5B5M - chains C and L of the 36 polymer chains in the assembly; structure by X-ray diffraction, 3.30 A resolution.

== Chain C ==
Molecule: Photosynthetic reaction center cytochrome c subunit
Organism: Thermochromatium tepidum
UniProtKB: D2Z0P5 (D2Z0P5_THETI); residues 1-333 here = UniProt positions 1-333
Amino-acid sequence (333 residues; row label = number of the first residue in the row):
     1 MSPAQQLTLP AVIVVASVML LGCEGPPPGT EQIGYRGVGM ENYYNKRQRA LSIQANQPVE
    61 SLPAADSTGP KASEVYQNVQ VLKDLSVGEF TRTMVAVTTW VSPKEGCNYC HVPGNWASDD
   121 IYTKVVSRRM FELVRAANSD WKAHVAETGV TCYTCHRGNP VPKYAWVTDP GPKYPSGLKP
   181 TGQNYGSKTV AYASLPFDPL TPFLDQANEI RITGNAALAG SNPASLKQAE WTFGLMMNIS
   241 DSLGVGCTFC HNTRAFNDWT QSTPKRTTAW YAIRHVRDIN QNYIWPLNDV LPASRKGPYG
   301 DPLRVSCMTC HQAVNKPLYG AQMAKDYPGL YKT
Disordered / not traced: 1-16
Bound ions: Sr2+: Tyr-43 (shared with Thr-265(L) of chain L); heme Fe (4 sites), coordinated by Met-94, His-111, Met-130, His-144, His-156, Met-236, His-251, His-311
Residues lining bound ligands:
  - heme (HEM), molecule 1: Tyr-76, Gln-77, Asn-78, Val-79, Gln-80, Val-81, Leu-82, Phe-90, Met-94, Val-95, Val-97, Thr-98, Val-101, Ser-102, Cys-107, Cys-110, His-111, Trp-116, Ala-117, Lys-124, Ser-127, Arg-128, Phe-131
  - heme (HEM), molecule 2: Val-97, Val-101, Tyr-109, Tyr-122, Thr-123, Val-126, Ser-127, Met-130, Phe-131, Leu-133, Val-134, Thr-151, Cys-152, Cys-155, His-156, Pro-160, Val-161, Pro-162, Ala-165, Ile-279, Ile-284, Leu-291, Arg-295, Leu-303, Arg-304, Val-305, Cys-310
  - heme (HEM), molecule 3: His-144, Val-145, Ala-146, Thr-148, Gly-149, Val-150, Thr-154, Leu-204, Ile-239, Leu-243, Phe-249, Lys-265, Thr-268, Ala-269, Ala-272, Ile-273, Val-276, Val-305, Ser-306, Cys-307, Cys-310, His-311, Asn-315, Lys-316, Pro-317
  - heme (HEM), molecule 4: Ile-210, Arg-211, Ile-212, Thr-213, Thr-232, Phe-233, Met-236, Met-237, Ile-239, Ser-240, Leu-243, Val-245, Gly-246, Cys-247, Cys-250, His-251, Phe-256, Asn-257, Trp-259, Arg-266, Ala-269, Trp-270, Ile-273, Arg-274
Curated features (UniProtKB/Swiss-Prot):
  - binding site (heme): Met-94, Cys-107, Cys-110, His-111, Met-130, His-144, Cys-152, Cys-155, His-156, Met-236, Cys-247, Cys-250, His-251, Cys-307, Cys-310, His-311
  - lipidation: Cys-23 (N-palmitoyl cysteine)

== Chain L ==
Molecule: Photosynthetic reaction center L subunit
Organism: Thermochromatium tepidum
UniProtKB: D2Z0P3 (D2Z0P3_THETI); residue numbers follow UniProt; this construct covers 1-281
Amino-acid sequence (281 residues; numbered 1 to 281; the number before each row is that of its first residue):
     1 MAMLSFEKKY RVRGGTLIGG DLFDFWVGPF YVGFFGVVGF CFTLLGVLLI VWGATIGPTG
    61 PTSDLQTYNL WRISIAPPDL SYGLRMAPLT EGGLWQIITI CAAGAFISWA LREVEICRKL
   121 GIGFHVPFAF SFAIGAYLVL VFVRPLLMGA WGHGFPYGIL SHLDWVSNVG YQFLHFHYNP
   181 AHMLAISFFF TNCLALSMHG SLILSVTNPQ KGEPVKTSEH ENTFFRDIVG YSIGALAIHR
   241 LGLFLALSAA FWSAVCILIS GPFWTRGWPE WWNWWLELPL W
Disordered / not traced: 1
Bound ions: Sr2+ site 1: Pro-61, Gln-66 (shared with 1 residue of chain A); Fe ion: His-199, His-239 (shared with 3 residues of chain M); Sr2+ site 2: Thr-265 (shared with Tyr-43(C) of chain C)
Residues lining bound ligands:
  - bacteriochlorophyll a (BCL), molecule 1: Val-47, Tyr-137, Leu-140, Phe-155, Ile-159, Leu-160, His-162, Leu-163, Val-166
  - bacteriochlorophyll a (BCL), molecule 2: Phe-106, Phe-130, Ala-133, Ile-134, Ala-136, Tyr-137, Leu-140, Trp-165, Val-166, Ser-167, Val-169, Gly-170, Phe-176, His-177, His-182, Ala-185, Ile-186, Phe-189, Phe-190, Ser-253, Ala-254, Cys-256, Ile-257
  - bacteriochlorophyll a (BCL), molecule 3: Val-166, His-177, Phe-190
  - bacteriochlorophyll a (BCL), molecule 4: His-177, His-182, Met-183, Ile-186, Ser-187, Phe-190, Thr-191, Leu-194
  - bacteriopheophytin a (BPH), molecule 1: Phe-42, Thr-43, Gly-46, Val-47, Ile-98, Cys-101, Ala-102, Ala-105, Phe-106, Trp-109, Glu-113, Val-126, Ala-129, Phe-130, Phe-132, Ala-133, Tyr-137, Phe-155, Tyr-157, Gly-158, Ile-159, His-162, Ala-246, Leu-247, Ala-250
  - bacteriopheophytin a (BPH), molecule 2: Phe-190, Cys-193, Leu-194, Ser-197, Met-198, Ile-228, Val-229
  - menaquinone 8 (MQ8): Phe-30, Phe-40, Leu-44, Trp-109
  - Ubiquinone-8 (UQ8): Phe-132, Phe-188, Thr-191, Met-198, His-199, Leu-202, Ile-203, Glu-221, Asn-222, Phe-225, Tyr-231, Ser-232, Ile-233, Gly-234, Ala-235, Ile-238, Arg-240, Leu-241, Phe-244, Leu-247, Ser-248, Phe-251, Trp-252

== Interface between chain C and chain L ==
Contacting residue pairs (73):
  Leu-21(C) with Trp-271(L), hydrophobic; Trp-274(L)
  Gly-22(C) with Trp-264(L); Trp-271(L), hydrogen bond (backbone-side chain)
  Cys-23(C) with Phe-263(L); Trp-264(L)
  Glu-24(C) with Pro-262(L); Phe-263(L), hydrogen bond (backbone-backbone); Trp-264(L); Thr-265(L), hydrogen bond; Arg-266(L), salt bridge
  Gly-25(C) with Pro-262(L)
  Pro-26(C) with Pro-262(L); Phe-263(L)
  Pro-27(C) with Leu-147(L)
  Pro-28(C) with Met-148(L), hydrophobic; Pro-262(L); Thr-265(L)
  Thr-30(C) with Leu-80(L); His-153(L)
  Gln-32(C) with Asp-79(L), hydrogen bond; Leu-80(L), hydrogen bond (side chain-backbone)
  Tyr-35(C) with Pro-58(L)
  Arg-36(C) with Ala-76(L), hydrogen bond (side chain-backbone); Pro-77(L), hydrogen bond (side chain-backbone); Pro-78(L); Asp-79(L); Gly-92(L)
  Gly-37(C) with Ala-76(L); Pro-77(L); Pro-156(L); Trp-165(L)
  Val-38(C) with Asp-164(L); Trp-165(L); Asn-168(L), hydrogen bond (backbone-side chain)
  Gly-39(C) with Asn-168(L); Val-169(L)
  Met-40(C) with Asn-168(L)
  Glu-41(C) with Leu-80(L); His-153(L), salt bridge; Gln-172(L), hydrogen bond (backbone-side chain)
  Asn-42(C) with Gln-172(L), hydrogen bond
  Tyr-43(C) with Arg-144(L), hydrogen bond; Met-148(L), hydrophobic; His-153(L); Gln-172(L), hydrogen bond (backbone-side chain); Phe-173(L), hydrophobic
  Tyr-44(C) with Thr-265(L)
  Ala-191(C) with Leu-174(L), hydrophobic; Pro-269(L); Glu-270(L)
  Tyr-192(C) with Pro-269(L); Glu-270(L); Asn-273(L), hydrogen bond; Leu-276(L), hydrophobic; Glu-277(L)
  Ala-193(C) with His-175(L); Tyr-178(L); Pro-269(L)
  Ser-194(C) with Tyr-178(L), hydrogen bond
  Phe-233(C) with Leu-174(L); His-175(L)
  Met-237(C) with Leu-174(L), hydrophobic; His-175(L); Pro-269(L), hydrophobic
  Cys-247(C) with Tyr-171(L)
  Thr-248(C) with Asn-168(L)
  Asn-252(C) with Asn-168(L)
  Thr-253(C) with Ser-167(L), hydrogen bond; Asn-168(L), hydrogen bond; Tyr-171(L)
  Arg-254(C) with Asp-164(L), salt bridge
  Phe-256(C) with Tyr-171(L), hydrophobic
Interface residues without a listed pair, chain C (39 interface residues in all): Met-19, Glu-31, Asn-45, Gly-186, Ser-240, Val-245, Gly-246
Interface residues without a listed pair, chain L (41 interface residues in all): Ser-81, Thr-90, Glu-91, Gly-152, Ser-161, Gly-261

== Summary ==
39 residues of chain C face 41 of chain L across their interface; the contacts include 16 hydrogen bonds and 3
salt bridges. Among the polar pairs are Glu-24(C)/Arg-266(L), Glu-41(C)/His-153(L) and Arg-254(C)/Asp-164(L).
Chain C binds 4 copies of heme.
Chain C is Photosynthetic reaction center cytochrome c subunit and chain L is Photosynthetic reaction center L
subunit, both from Thermochromatium tepidum; the structure, Crystal structure of the Sr-substituted LH1-RC
complex from Tch. tepidum, was determined by X-ray diffraction (same publication as 5B5N).
